7YIV - chains G and H of the 8 polymer chains in the assembly; structure by X-ray diffraction, 3.18 A resolution.

== Chain G (and H) ==
Molecule: Alkaline phosphatase, tissue-nonspecific isozyme
From: Homo sapiens
Notes: EC 3.1.3.1, 3.9.1.1; chain H of this document is another copy of the same molecule, construct and numbering; everything in this record applies to it too
UniProt: P05186 (PPBT_HUMAN); residues 18-500 here = UniProt positions 18-500
Chain sequence (518 residues; row label = number of the first residue in the row; numbers below 1 keep their minus sign (Met-1 is residue -1)):
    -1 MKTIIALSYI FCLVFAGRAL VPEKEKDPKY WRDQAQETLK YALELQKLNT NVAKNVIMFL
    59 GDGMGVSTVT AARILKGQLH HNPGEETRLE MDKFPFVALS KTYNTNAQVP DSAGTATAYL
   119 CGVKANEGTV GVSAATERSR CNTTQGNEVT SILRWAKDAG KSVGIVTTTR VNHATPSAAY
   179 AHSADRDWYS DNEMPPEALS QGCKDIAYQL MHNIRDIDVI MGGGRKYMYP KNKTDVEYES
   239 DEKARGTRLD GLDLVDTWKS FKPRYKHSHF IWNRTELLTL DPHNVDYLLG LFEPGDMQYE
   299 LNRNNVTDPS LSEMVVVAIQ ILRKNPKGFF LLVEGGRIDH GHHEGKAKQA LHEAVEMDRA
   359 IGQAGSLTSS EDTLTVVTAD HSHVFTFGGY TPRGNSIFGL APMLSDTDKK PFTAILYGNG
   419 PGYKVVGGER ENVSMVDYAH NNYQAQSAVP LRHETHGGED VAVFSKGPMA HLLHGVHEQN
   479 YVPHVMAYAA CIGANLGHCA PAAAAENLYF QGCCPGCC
Disordered / not traced: -1 to 17, 502-516
Sequence notes: initiating methionine (-1); expression tag (0-17, 501-516)
Disulfide bonds: Cys139-Cys201, Cys489-Cys497
Covalently attached groups: N-acetylglucosamine (NAG) linked to Asn140, Asn271, Asn303, Asn430
Bound ions: Mg2+: Asp60, Thr173, Glu332; Zn2+ site 1: Ser110, Asp378, His379; Ca2+: Glu235, Phe290, Asp306; Zn2+ site 2: Asp337, His341, His454
Reported in the primary citation:
  - binding site for Ca2+: Arg223, Tyr236, Thr305
  - disease-associated variants - Y28D, D156Y, E235G, E291K, D306V, T366N, C497S: decreased catalytic activity
  - catalytic residues: Ser110
  - catalytic residues: Arg184 (proposed by the authors, not directly observed)
  - disease-associated variants - T167M, H171R, H171Y, R184W: abolished catalytic activity
  - mutagenesis - N170D, D294A, G334D: abolished catalytic activity
  - self-association interface (contacts with another copy of this molecule): Arg262
  - disease-associated variants - K264R: unchanged catalytic activity

== Chain G / chain H interface ==
Contacting residue pairs (217; chain G residue first):
  Val19(G) with Thr103(H); Asn104(H); Asn124(H)
  Glu23(G) with Thr103(H); Ala132(H)
  Lys24(G) with Ser131(H), hydrogen bond (backbone-side chain); Ala132(H); Ala133(H)
  Pro26(G) with Val121(H), hydrophobic; Ser131(H); Val147(H), hydrophobic
  Trp29(G) with Tyr101(H); Thr103(H); Lys122(H); Asn478(H), hydrogen bond (backbone-side chain)
  Arg30(G) with Val121(H); Val147(H); His482(H)
  Gln32(G) with Glu476(H)
  Ala33(G) with Tyr479(H); His482(H)
  Gln34(G) with His482(H), hydrogen bond; Asn493(H), hydrogen bond
  Thr36(G) with Tyr479(H)
  Leu37(G) with Leu470(H), hydrophobic; Tyr479(H); Asn493(H)
  Tyr39(G) with His472(H)
  Ala40(G) with Leu470(H); His472(H); Tyr479(H)
  Leu41(G) with Met467(H), hydrophobic; Leu470(H), hydrophobic; Tyr486(H), hydrophobic
  Leu43(G) with His472(H)
  Gln44(G) with Leu46(H); Met467(H); His469(H), hydrogen bond; Leu470(H)
  Leu46(G) with Gln44(H)
  Ser65(G) with Glu457(H)
  Thr68(G) with Gly456(H); Glu457(H); Asp458(H), hydrogen bond
  Arg71(G) with Lys99(H); Asp458(H), salt bridge; Val474(H)
  Glu83(G) with Lys99(H); Tyr101(H); Gln106(H), hydrogen bond
  Glu84(G) with Lys99(H); Tyr101(H)
  Thr85(G) with Lys99(H)
  Asp90(G) with Val474(H)
  Phe92(G) with Gly473(H)
  Pro93(G) with His472(H), hydrogen bond (backbone-side chain); Gly473(H), hydrogen bond (backbone-backbone)
  Val95(G) with Val95(H); Gly473(H)
  Leu97(G) with Val95(H), hydrophobic; Ala460(H), hydrophobic
  Lys99(G) with Arg71(H); Glu83(H); Glu84(H); Thr85(H), hydrogen bond (side chain-backbone)
  Tyr101(G) with Trp29(H); Glu83(H); Glu84(H); Arg391(H)
  Asn102(G) with Arg391(H)
  Thr103(G) with Val19(H); Glu23(H); Trp29(H); Arg391(H), hydrogen bond (backbone-side chain)
  Asn104(G) with Pro390(H); Arg391(H), hydrogen bond (backbone-backbone)
  Ala105(G) with Thr389(H); Arg391(H)
  Gln106(G) with Ile72(H); Gln76(H); Glu83(H), hydrogen bond; Thr389(H), hydrogen bond; Pro390(H); Arg391(H); Gly392(H); Asn393(H), hydrogen bond (side chain-backbone)
  Val107(G) with Phe385(H); Gly386(H); Tyr388(H); Thr389(H), hydrogen bond (backbone-backbone)
  Val121(G) with Pro26(H), hydrophobic; Arg30(H)
  Lys122(G) with Trp29(H)
  Ser131(G) with Lys24(H), hydrogen bond (side chain-backbone); Pro26(H)
  Ala132(G) with Glu23(H); Lys24(H)
  Ala133(G) with Lys24(H)
  Val147(G) with Pro26(H), hydrophobic; Arg30(H)
  His341(G) with Tyr388(H)
  Val382(G) with Thr384(H); Gly386(H)
  Thr384(G) with Val382(H); Thr384(H)
  Phe385(G) with Val382(H); Gly455(H); Gly456(H), hydrogen bond (backbone-backbone); Glu457(H)
  Gly386(G) with Val107(H); Asn417(H); Thr453(H); His454(H)
  Gly387(G) with Val107(H); Thr453(H)
  Tyr388(G) with Val107(H); His341(H); Glu452(H); Thr453(H); His454(H)
  Thr389(G) with Ala105(H); Gln106(H), hydrogen bond; Val107(H), hydrogen bond (backbone-backbone)
  Pro390(G) with Ala105(H), hydrophobic; Gln106(H)
  Arg391(G) with Tyr101(H); Asn102(H); Thr103(H); Asn104(H), hydrogen bond (backbone-backbone); Ala105(H); Gln106(H)
  Asn393(G) with Gln106(H), hydrogen bond (backbone-side chain)
  Ser403(G) with Pro448(H), hydrogen bond (side chain-backbone); Leu449(H)
  Asp404(G) with Leu449(H); Arg450(H), hydrogen bond (side chain-backbone)
  Thr405(G) with Pro448(H); Leu449(H); Arg450(H)
  Asp406(G) with Pro448(H)
  Phe410(G) with Val447(H), hydrophobic
  Leu414(G) with Gly416(H); Val447(H), hydrophobic
  Gly416(G) with Leu414(H)
  Tyr421(G) with Val423(H); Arg428(H)
  Gly426(G) with Val423(H); Gly426(H)
  Arg428(G) with Tyr421(H); Ala446(H); Pro448(H)
  Gln444(G) with Ala446(H)
  Ser445(G) with Ala446(H)
  Ala446(G) with Gln444(H); Ser445(H); Ala446(H)
  Val447(G) with Phe410(H), hydrophobic; Leu414(H), hydrophobic; Arg428(H); Gln444(H)
  Pro448(G) with Ser403(H), hydrogen bond (backbone-side chain); Thr405(H); Asp406(H); Arg428(H)
  Leu449(G) with Ser403(H); Asp404(H); Thr405(H); Phe410(H), hydrophobic
  Arg450(G) with Asp404(H), hydrogen bond (backbone-side chain); Thr405(H)
  His451(G) with Asp404(H)
  Glu452(G) with Tyr388(H)
  Thr453(G) with Gly386(H); Gly387(H), hydrogen bond (side chain-backbone); Tyr388(H)
  His454(G) with Gly386(H); Gly387(H); Tyr388(H), hydrogen bond (backbone-side chain)
  Gly455(G) with Phe385(H)
  Gly456(G) with Thr68(H); Phe385(H), hydrogen bond (backbone-backbone)
  Glu457(G) with Ser65(H); Thr68(H); Phe385(H)
  Asp458(G) with Val64(H); Thr68(H), hydrogen bond; Arg71(H), salt bridge
  Met467(G) with Leu41(H), hydrophobic; Gln44(H)
  His469(G) with Gln44(H), hydrogen bond
  Leu470(G) with Leu37(H), hydrophobic; Ala40(H); Leu41(H)
  His472(G) with Ala40(H); Leu43(H); Pro93(H), hydrogen bond (side chain-backbone); Val95(H)
  Gly473(G) with Pro93(H)
  Val474(G) with Arg71(H); Asp90(H); Val95(H), hydrophobic; Phe462(H), hydrophobic
  Glu476(G) with Trp29(H); Gln32(H)
  Asn478(G) with Trp29(H), hydrogen bond (side chain-backbone); Ala33(H)
  Tyr479(G) with Ala33(H); Thr36(H); Leu37(H); Ala40(H)
  His482(G) with Arg30(H); Ala33(H); Gln34(H), hydrogen bond
  Tyr486(G) with Leu37(H), hydrophobic; Leu41(H)
  Asn493(G) with Gln34(H), hydrogen bond; Leu37(H)
Other interface residues (no listed pair), chain G (106 interface residues in all): Lys38, Val64, Ile72, Gln76, Phe94, Pro108, Cys119, Gly120, Asn124, Thr148, Ser394, Tyr415, Asn417, Val423, Ala460, Phe462
Other interface residues (no listed pair), chain H (104 interface residues in all): Tyr39, Thr48, Arg86, Phe94, Ala96, Leu97, Pro108, Gly120, Tyr415

== In short ==
106 residues of chain G and 104 residues of chain H are in contact, with 35 hydrogen bonds and 2 salt bridges.
Polar contacts include Arg71(G)-Asp458(H), Lys24(G)-Ser131(H) and Trp29(G)-Asn478(H). From the paper:
catalytic residues Ser110(G) and Arg184(G); Y28D, D156Y and E235G of chain G, among others, reduce catalytic
activity; 15 substitutions were tested in all.
Both chains are Alkaline phosphatase, tissue-nonspecific isozyme (Homo sapiens). Entry 7YIV (The Crystal
Structure of Human Tissue Nonspecific Alkaline Phosphatase (ALPL) at Basic pH) was determined by X-ray
diffraction (same publication as 7YIW).
